PDB entry 5MRE | electron microscopy, 3.75 A resolution | chains A and J of the 78 polymer chains in the assembly

== Chain A ==
Molecule: 21S ribosomal RNA
Source organism: Saccharomyces cerevisiae
Sequence (3296 nucleotides; numbered 1 to 3296; the number before each row is that of its first residue):
     1 GUAAAAAGUA GAAUAAUAGA UUUGAAAUAU UUAUUAUAUA GAUUUAAAGA GAUAAUCAUG
    61 GAGUAUAAUA AUUAAAUUUA AUAAAUUUAA UAUAACUAUU AAUAGAAUUA GGUUACUAAU
   121 AAAUUAAUAA CAAUUAAUUU UAAAACCUAA AGGUAAACCU UUAUAUUAAU AAUGUUAUUU
   181 UUUAUUAUUU UUAUAAUAAG AAUAAUUAUU AAUAAUAAUA AACUAAGUGA ACUGAAACAU
   241 CUAAGUAACU UAAGGAUAAG AAAUCAACAG AGAUAUUAUG AGUAUUGGUG AGAGAAAAUA
   301 AUAAAGGUCU AAUAAGUAUU AUGUGAAAAA AAUGUAAGAA AAUAGGAUAA CAAAUUCUAA
   361 GACUAAAUAC UAUUAAUAAG UAUAGUAAGU ACCGUAAGGG AAAGUAUGAA AAUGAUUAUU
   421 UUAUAAGCAA UCAUGAAUAU AUUAUAUUAU AUUAAUGAUG UACCUUUUGU AUAAUGGGUC
   481 AGCAAGUAAU UAAUAUUAGU AAAACAAUAA GUUAUAAAUA AAUAGAAUAA UAUAUAUAUA
   541 UAAAAAAAUA UAUUAAAAUA UUUAAUUAAU AUUAAUUGAC CCGAAAGCAA ACGAUCUAAC
   601 UAUGAUAAGA UGGAUAAACG AUCGAACAGG UUGAUGUUGC AAUAUCAUCU GAUUAAUUGU
   661 GGUUAGUAGU GAAAGACAAA UCUGGUUUGC AGAUAGCUGG UUUUCUAUGA AAUAUAUGUA
   721 AGUAUAGCCU UUAUAAAUAA UAAUUAUUAU AUAAUAUUAU AUUAAUAUUA UAUAAAGAAU
   781 GGUACAGCAA UUAAUAUAUA UUAGGGAACU AUUAAAGUUU UAUUAAUAAU AUUAAAUCUC
   841 GAAAUAUUUA AUUAUAUAUA AUAAAGAGUC AGAUUAUGUG CGAUAAGGUA AAUAAUCUAA
   901 AGGGAAACAG CCCAGAUUAA GAUAUAAAGU UCCUAAUAAA UAAUAAGUGA AAUAAAUAUU
   961 AAAAUAUUAU AAUAUAAUCA GUUAAUGGGU UUGACAAUAA CCAUUUUUUA AUGAACAUGU
  1021 AACAAUGCAC UGAUUUAUAA UAAAUAAAAA AAAAUAAUAU UUAAAAUCAA AUAUAUAUAU
  1081 AUUUGUUAAU AGAUAAUAUA CGGAUCUUAA UAAUAAGAAU UAUUUAAUUC CUAAUAUGGA
  1141 AUAUUAUAUU UUUAUAAUAA AAAUAUAAAU ACUGAAUAUC UAAAUAUUAU UAUUACUUUU
  1201 UUUUUAAUAA UAAUAAUAUG GUAAUAGAAC AUUUAAUGAU AAUAUAUAUU AGUUAUUAAU
  1261 UAAUAUAUGU AUUAAUUAAA UAGAGAAUGC UGACAUGAGU AACGAAAAAA AGGUAUAAAC
  1321 CUUUUCACCU AAAACAUAAG GUUUAACUAU AAAAGUACGG CCCCUAAUUA AAUUAAUAAA
  1381 AAUAUAAAUA UAUUUAAGAU GGGAUAAUCU AUAUUAAUAA AAAUUUAUCU UAAAAUAUAU
  1441 AUAUUAUUAA UAAUUAUAUU AAUUAAUUAA UAAUAUAUAU AAUUAUAUUA UAUAUUAUAU
  1501 AUUUUUUAUA UAAUAUAAAC UAAUAAAGAU CAGGAAAUAA UUAAUGUAUA CCGUAAUGUA
  1561 GACCGACUCA GGUAUGUAAG UAGAGAAUAU GAAGGUGAAU UAGAUAAUUA AAGGGAAGGA
  1621 ACUCGGCAAA GAUAGCUCAU AAGUUAGUCA AUAAAGAGUA AUAAGAACAA AGUUGUACAA
  1681 CUGUUUACUA AAAACACCGC ACUUUGCAGA AACGAUAAGU UUAAGUAUAA GGUGUGAACU
  1741 CUGCUCCAUG CUUAAUAUAU AAAUAAAAUU AUUUAACGAU AAUUUAAUUA AAUUUAGGUA
  1801 AAUAGCAGCC UUAUUAUGAG GGUUAUAAUG UAGCGAAAUU CCUUGGCCUA UAAUUGAGGU
  1861 CCCGCAUGAA UGACGUAAUG AUACAACAAC UGUCUCCCCU UUAAGCUAAG UGAAAUUGAA
  1921 AUCGUAGUGA AGAUGCUAUG UACCUUCAGC AAGACGGAAA GACCCUAUGC AGCUUUACUG
  1981 UAAUUAGAUA GAUCGAAUUA UUGUUUAUUA UAUUCAGCAU AUUAAGUAAU CCUAUUAUUA
  2041 GGUAAUCGUU UAGAUAUUAA UGAGAUACUU AUUAUAAUAU AAUGAUAAUU CUAAUCUUAU
  2101 AAAUAAUUAU UAUUAUUAUU AUUAAUAAUA AUAAUAUGCU UUCAAGCAUA GUGAUAAAAC
  2161 AUAUUUAUAU GAUAAUCACU UUACUUAAUA GAUAUAAUUC UUAAGUAAUA UAUAAUAUAU
  2221 AUUUUAUAUA UAUUAUAUAU AAUAUAAGAG ACAAUCUCUA AUUGGUAGUU UUGAUGGGGC
  2281 GUCAUUAUCA GCAAAAGUAU CUGAAUAAGU CCAUAAAUAA AUAUAUAAAA UUAUUGAAUA
  2341 AAAAAAAAAU AAUAUAUAUU AUAUAUAUUA AUUAUAAAUU GAAAUAUGUU UAUAUAAAUU
  2401 UAUAUUUAUU GAAUAUAUUU UAGUAAUAGA UAAAAAUAUG UACAGUAAAA UUGUAAGGAA
  2461 AACAAUAAUA ACUUUCUCCU CUCUCGGUGG GGGUUCACAC CUAUUUUUAA UAGGUGUGAA
  2521 CCCCUCUUCG GGGUUCCGGU UCCCUUUCGG GUCCCGGAAC UUAAAUAAAA AUGGAAAGAA
  2581 UUAAAUUAAU AUAAUGGUAU AACUGUGCGA UAAUUGUAAC ACAAACGAGU GAAACAAGUA
  2641 CGUAAGUAUG GCAUAAUGAA CAAAUAACAC UGAUUGUAAA GGUUAUUGAU AACGAAUAAA
  2701 AGUUACGCUA GGGAUAACAG GGUAAUAUAG CGAAAGAGUA GAUAUUGUAA GCUAUGUUUG
  2761 CCACCUCGAU GUCGACUCAA CAUUUCCUCU UGGUUGUAAA AGCUAAGAAG GGUUUGACUG
  2821 UUCGUCAAUU AAAAUGUUAC GUGAGUUGGG UUAAAUACGA UGUGAAUCAG UAUGGUUCCU
  2881 AUCUGCUGAA GGAAAUAUUA UCAAAUUAAA UCUCAUUAUU AGUACGCAAG GACCAUAAUG
  2941 AAUCAACCCA UGGUGUAUCU AUUGAUAAUA AUAUAAUAUA UUUAAUAAAA AUAAUACUUU
  3001 AUUAAUAUAU UAUCUAUAUU AGUUUAUAUU UUAAUUAUAU AUUAUCAUAG UAGAUAAGCU
  3061 AAGUUGAUAA UAAAUAAAUA UUGAAUACAU AUUAAAUAUG AAGUUGUUUU AAUAAGAUAA
  3121 UUAAUCUGAU AAUUUUAUAC UAAAAUUAAU AAUUAUAGGU UUUAUAUAUU AUUUAUAAAU
  3181 AAAUAUAUUA UAAUAAUAAU AAUUAUUAUU AUUAAUAAAA AAUAUUAAUU AUAAUAUUAA
  3241 UAAAAUACUA AUUUAUCAGU UAUCUAUAUA AUAUCUAAUC UAUUAUUCUA UAUACU
Not modelled in the structure: 1-7, 80-83, 107-109, 129-131, 179-199, 554-559, 757-765, 811-815, 822, 967-1055, 1133-1136, 1153-1159, 1196-1204, 1375-1379, 1419-1422, 1441-1480, 1503-1505, 1538-1539, 2013-2077, 2101-2182, 2189-2197, 2222-2226, 2241-2242, 2277-2280, 2339-2344, 2393-2407, 2479-2572, 2715-2718, 2767-2771, 2985-3001, 3036-3039, 3179-3228, 3294-3296
Metal / ion sites: Mg2+ site 1 near A150 (its only coordinating residue here); Mg2+ site 2: A237, C238; Mg2+ site 3 near G245 (its only coordinating residue here); Mg2+ site 4 near A258 (its only coordinating residue here); Mg2+ site 5 near G280 (its only coordinating residue here); Mg2+ site 6 near U322 (its only coordinating residue here); Mg2+ site 7 near A359 (its only coordinating residue here); Mg2+ site 8 near G394 (its only coordinating residue here); Mg2+ site 9: A423, U424; Mg2+ site 10 near G427 (its only coordinating residue here); Mg2+ site 11: C464 (shared with 1 residue of chain N); Mg2+ site 12 near U466 (its only coordinating residue here); 127 more Mg2+ sites not listed

== Chain J ==
Name: uL15m
Source organism: Saccharomyces cerevisiae
UniProt: P36520 (RM10_YEAST); residue numbers follow UniProt; this construct covers 58-277
Sequence (220 residues; row label = number of the first residue in the row):
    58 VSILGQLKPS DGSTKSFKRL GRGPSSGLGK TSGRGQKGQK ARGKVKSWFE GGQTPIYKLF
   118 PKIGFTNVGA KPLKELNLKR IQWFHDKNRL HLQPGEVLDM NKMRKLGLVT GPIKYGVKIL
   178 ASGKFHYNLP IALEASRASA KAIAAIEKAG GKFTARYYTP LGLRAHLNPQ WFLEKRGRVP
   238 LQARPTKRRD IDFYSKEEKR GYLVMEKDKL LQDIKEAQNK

== How chain A and chain J interact ==
Pairs across the interface (235):
  A236(A) / Gln-96(J)  hydrogen bond to the base
  A236(A) / Phe-106(J)  base contact
  A236(A) / Gly-108(J)  base contact
  C268(A) / Thr-216(J)  phosphate contact
  C268(A) / Ala-240(J)  sugar contact
  C268(A) / Arg-241(J)  phosphate contact
  C268(A) / Thr-243(J)  phosphate contact
  A269(A) / Leu-218(J)  base contact
  A269(A) / Pro-237(J)  sugar contact
  A269(A) / Leu-238(J)  hydrogen bond to the sugar
  A269(A) / Ala-240(J)  phosphate contact
  A269(A) / Arg-241(J)  salt bridge to the phosphate
  G270(A) / Leu-218(J)  sugar contact
  G270(A) / Arg-235(J)  salt bridge to the phosphate
  G270(A) / Pro-237(J)  phosphate contact
  G270(A) / Leu-238(J)  hydrogen bond to the phosphate
  A271(A) / Arg-233(J)  hydrogen bond to the phosphate
  G272(A) / Arg-233(J)  salt bridge to the phosphate
  A284(A) / Thr-123(J)  phosphate contact
  A284(A) / Val-125(J)  phosphate contact
  U285(A) / Thr-123(J)  hydrogen bond to the phosphate
  U289(A) / Lys-119(J)  hydrogen bond to the base
  G290(A) / Lys-115(J)  salt bridge to the phosphate
  A291(A) / Tyr-114(J)  phosphate contact
  G292(A) / Lys-103(J)  salt bridge to the phosphate
  U299(A) / Arg-221(J)  sugar contact
  U299(A) / Trp-228(J)  phosphate contact
  U299(A) / Arg-233(J)  salt bridge to the phosphate
  A300(A) / Trp-228(J)  hydrogen bond to the phosphate
  U465(A) / Lys-87(J)  salt bridge to the phosphate
  U466(A) / Lys-87(J)  salt bridge to the phosphate
  U466(A) / Gln-93(J)  hydrogen bond to the phosphate
  U466(A) / Lys-94(J)  hydrogen bond to the phosphate
  U467(A) / Gln-93(J)  phosphate contact
  U467(A) / Lys-94(J)  salt bridge to the phosphate
  G486(A) / Leu-77(J)  sugar contact
  G486(A) / Gly-78(J)  base contact
  G486(A) / Arg-79(J)  salt bridge to the phosphate
  G486(A) / Thr-88(J)  base contact
  G486(A) / Ser-89(J)  hydrogen bond to the base
  G486(A) / Arg-91(J)  hydrogen bond to the base
  U487(A) / Phe-74(J)  phosphate contact
  U496(A) / Gly-69(J)  hydrogen bond to the sugar
  U496(A) / Ser-70(J)  base contact
  U497(A) / Ser-67(J)  hydrogen bond to the sugar
  U497(A) / Asp-68(J)  sugar contact
  U497(A) / Gly-69(J)  sugar contact
  U497(A) / Ser-70(J)  sugar contact
  A498(A) / Ser-67(J)  hydrogen bond to the sugar
  A502(A) / Arg-137(J)  hydrogen bond to the sugar
  A502(A) / Trp-140(J)  sugar contact
  A503(A) / Arg-137(J)  salt bridge to the phosphate
  A503(A) / Arg-146(J)  salt bridge to the phosphate
  A503(A) / Thr-167(J)  hydrogen bond to the base
  A503(A) / Gly-168(J)  base contact
  A509(A) / Asn-225(J)  hydrogen bond to the phosphate
  A510(A) / Arg-161(J)  salt bridge to the phosphate
  A510(A) / Arg-221(J)  salt bridge to the phosphate
  A510(A) / Asn-225(J)  phosphate contact
  G511(A) / Pro-169(J)  phosphate contact
  U512(A) / Gly-168(J)  base contact
  U512(A) / Pro-169(J)  phosphate contact
  U512(A) / Lys-171(J)  salt bridge to the phosphate
  A514(A) / Lys-131(J)  base contact
  A514(A) / Thr-167(J)  hydrogen bond to the base
  U515(A) / Lys-131(J)  base contact
  A516(A) / Glu-132(J)  hydrogen bond to the sugar
  A516(A) / Asn-134(J)  hydrogen bond to the base
  A516(A) / Leu-177(J)  base contact
  A520(A) / Gly-121(J)  sugar contact
  A520(A) / Phe-122(J)  hydrogen bond to the sugar
  A521(A) / Phe-122(J)  sugar contact
  A521(A) / Asn-124(J)  phosphate contact
  A522(A) / Asn-124(J)  hydrogen bond to the phosphate
  A522(A) / Ala-127(J)  phosphate contact
  A522(A) / Arg-246(J)  hydrogen bond to the phosphate
  U523(A) / Arg-194(J)  sugar contact
  U523(A) / Arg-246(J)  salt bridge to the phosphate
  U523(A) / Asp-249(J)  hydrogen bond to the base
  U523(A) / Phe-250(J)  sugar contact
  U523(A) / Lys-253(J)  base contact
  U523(A) / Lys-256(J)  hydrogen bond to the phosphate
  A524(A) / Lys-175(J)  salt bridge to the phosphate
  A524(A) / Arg-194(J)  salt bridge to the phosphate
  A524(A) / Phe-250(J)  phosphate contact
  A524(A) / Lys-256(J)  salt bridge to the phosphate
  G525(A) / Glu-132(J)  hydrogen bond to the base
  G525(A) / Lys-175(J)  salt bridge to the phosphate
  G525(A) / Leu-177(J)  base contact
  G525(A) / Ser-196(J)  hydrogen bond to the phosphate
  G525(A) / Ala-197(J)  hydrogen bond to the phosphate
  A526(A) / Leu-177(J)  phosphate contact
  A526(A) / Ala-178(J)  hydrogen bond to the phosphate
  A526(A) / Ser-179(J)  base contact
  A526(A) / Ser-196(J)  hydrogen bond to the phosphate
  A526(A) / Lys-198(J)  phosphate contact
  A527(A) / Ser-179(J)  phosphate contact
  A527(A) / Lys-181(J)  salt bridge to the phosphate
  A527(A) / Phe-182(J)  stacking on the base
  A527(A) / His-183(J)  base contact
  U528(A) / Lys-181(J)  salt bridge to the phosphate
  U528(A) / Phe-182(J)  phosphate contact
  U528(A) / Lys-198(J)  salt bridge to the phosphate
  A529(A) / Phe-182(J)  phosphate contact
  U535(A) / Lys-198(J)  hydrogen bond to the phosphate
  A536(A) / Lys-198(J)  salt bridge to the phosphate
  U562(A) / Lys-136(J)  base contact
  U562(A) / Arg-137(J)  hydrogen bond to the base
  U562(A) / Trp-140(J)  hydrogen bond to the phosphate
  U562(A) / Lys-144(J)  salt bridge to the phosphate
  A569(A) / Ser-70(J)  base contact
  U570(A) / Ser-70(J)  base contact
  U570(A) / Thr-71(J)  sugar contact
  U570(A) / Lys-72(J)  hydrogen bond to the sugar
  A571(A) / Lys-72(J)  sugar contact
  A571(A) / Phe-74(J)  phosphate contact
  U572(A) / Phe-74(J)  phosphate contact
  U572(A) / Lys-75(J)  hydrogen bond to the phosphate
  U573(A) / Lys-75(J)  phosphate contact
  A574(A) / Ser-104(J)  phosphate contact
  A575(A) / Val-102(J)  phosphate contact
  A575(A) / Lys-103(J)  hydrogen bond to the phosphate
  A575(A) / Ser-104(J)  hydrogen bond to the phosphate
  A575(A) / Trp-105(J)  sugar contact
  U576(A) / Lys-103(J)  salt bridge to the phosphate
  C580(A) / Arg-91(J)  salt bridge to the phosphate
  C580(A) / Ala-98(J)  hydrogen bond to the base
  C581(A) / Arg-99(J)  base contact
  G696(A) / Gln-96(J)  base contact
  G696(A) / Arg-99(J)  phosphate contact
  C697(A) / Lys-94(J)  phosphate contact
  C697(A) / Gly-95(J)  phosphate contact
  C697(A) / Gln-96(J)  phosphate contact
  C697(A) / Arg-99(J)  base contact
  U698(A) / Lys-94(J)  salt bridge to the phosphate
  U698(A) / Arg-99(J)  salt bridge to the phosphate
  G699(A) / Lys-94(J)  salt bridge to the phosphate
  G699(A) / Arg-99(J)  hydrogen bond to the base
  U701(A) / Gly-78(J)  hydrogen bond to the sugar
  U701(A) / Lys-87(J)  hydrogen bond to the base
  U701(A) / Thr-88(J)  base contact
  U701(A) / Ser-89(J)  hydrogen bond to the base
  U702(A) / Gly-78(J)  phosphate contact
  U702(A) / Arg-79(J)  hydrogen bond to the base
  U702(A) / Gly-80(J)  hydrogen bond to the phosphate
  U702(A) / Gly-86(J)  phosphate contact
  U702(A) / Lys-87(J)  phosphate contact
  U703(A) / Arg-79(J)  base contact
  U703(A) / Gly-80(J)  phosphate contact
  U704(A) / Gly-80(J)  phosphate contact
  U704(A) / Pro-81(J)  phosphate contact
  U704(A) / Ser-82(J)  hydrogen bond to the phosphate
  U704(A) / Ser-83(J)  base contact
  C705(A) / Ser-82(J)  hydrogen bond to the phosphate
  A716(A) / Gln-110(J)  hydrogen bond to the sugar
  U717(A) / Gly-108(J)  sugar contact
  U717(A) / Gly-109(J)  sugar contact
  U717(A) / Gln-110(J)  sugar contact
  G722(A) / Gln-96(J)  hydrogen bond to the sugar
  G722(A) / Gly-108(J)  hydrogen bond to the base
  U723(A) / Gly-95(J)  phosphate contact
  U723(A) / Gln-96(J)  hydrogen bond to the phosphate
  U723(A) / Lys-97(J)  hydrogen bond to the phosphate
  U723(A) / Val-102(J)  phosphate contact
  U723(A) / Phe-106(J)  hydrogen bond to the sugar
  U723(A) / Gly-108(J)  base contact
  A724(A) / Lys-97(J)  salt bridge to the phosphate
  A724(A) / Phe-106(J)  sugar contact
  A724(A) / Glu-107(J)  sugar contact
  G868(A) / Gly-90(J)  phosphate contact
  G868(A) / Arg-91(J)  sugar contact
  G868(A) / Gly-92(J)  phosphate contact
  U869(A) / Gly-92(J)  phosphate contact
  U869(A) / Gln-93(J)  hydrogen bond to the phosphate
  A1223(A) / Thr-88(J)  phosphate contact
  A1223(A) / Gly-92(J)  phosphate contact
  A1224(A) / Thr-88(J)  hydrogen bond to the phosphate
  A1224(A) / Gly-90(J)  hydrogen bond to the phosphate
  A1224(A) / Arg-91(J)  hydrogen bond to the phosphate
  A1224(A) / Gly-92(J)  hydrogen bond to the phosphate
  U1225(A) / Lys-75(J)  salt bridge to the phosphate
  U1225(A) / Leu-85(J)  phosphate contact
  A1226(A) / Lys-75(J)  salt bridge to the phosphate
  G1227(A) / Lys-72(J)  salt bridge to the phosphate
  A1236(A) / Leu-61(J)  sugar contact
  U1237(A) / Ser-59(J)  hydrogen bond to the sugar
  U1237(A) / Gly-62(J)  base contact
  A1275(A) / Gly-62(J)  base contact
  U1276(A) / Gly-62(J)  base contact
  U1276(A) / Leu-64(J)  hydrogen bond to the sugar
  U1276(A) / Lys-65(J)  sugar contact
  U1277(A) / Leu-64(J)  sugar contact
  U1277(A) / Lys-65(J)  phosphate contact
  U1277(A) / Pro-66(J)  sugar contact
  A1278(A) / Thr-71(J)  phosphate contact
  A1282(A) / Phe-74(J)  base contact
  A1282(A) / Arg-76(J)  hydrogen bond to the base
  G1283(A) / Arg-76(J)  salt bridge to the phosphate
  G1283(A) / Arg-79(J)  salt bridge to the phosphate
  A2625(A) / Gln-110(J)  hydrogen bond to the base
  C2626(A) / Gln-110(J)  hydrogen bond to the base
  C2626(A) / Ile-113(J)  sugar contact
  G2627(A) / Leu-116(J)  sugar contact
  G2627(A) / Phe-117(J)  sugar contact
  A2659(A) / Thr-111(J)  base contact
  A2659(A) / Leu-116(J)  hydrogen bond to the sugar
  A2660(A) / Lys-115(J)  hydrogen bond to the sugar
  A2660(A) / Leu-116(J)  sugar contact
  A2660(A) / Phe-117(J)  sugar contact
  A2660(A) / Pro-118(J)  phosphate contact
  C2661(A) / Lys-115(J)  sugar contact
  C2661(A) / Pro-118(J)  phosphate contact
  C2661(A) / Lys-119(J)  hydrogen bond to the phosphate
  A2662(A) / Lys-119(J)  salt bridge to the phosphate
  U2671(A) / Phe-122(J)  sugar contact
  U2671(A) / Asn-124(J)  hydrogen bond to the sugar
  U2671(A) / Arg-246(J)  salt bridge to the phosphate
  G2672(A) / Lys-244(J)  salt bridge to the phosphate
  G2672(A) / Arg-246(J)  salt bridge to the phosphate
  A2673(A) / Val-125(J)  base contact
  U2675(A) / Thr-243(J)  sugar contact
  U2675(A) / Lys-244(J)  phosphate contact
  G2676(A) / Lys-244(J)  phosphate contact
  G2676(A) / Arg-245(J)  hydrogen bond to the phosphate
  U2677(A) / Arg-245(J)  salt bridge to the phosphate
  G2681(A) / Phe-122(J)  base contact
  G2682(A) / Gly-121(J)  hydrogen bond to the phosphate
  G2682(A) / Phe-122(J)  sugar contact
  U2683(A) / Ile-120(J)  phosphate contact
  U2683(A) / Gly-121(J)  hydrogen bond to the phosphate
  G2694(A) / Gln-110(J)  hydrogen bond to the base
  G2694(A) / Thr-111(J)  hydrogen bond to the sugar
  G2694(A) / Leu-116(J)  base contact
  A2695(A) / Thr-111(J)  hydrogen bond to the base
  A2695(A) / Leu-116(J)  base contact
Also at the interface, not in a pair above, chain A (111 interface residues in all): G280, A281, U513, U563, U577, A1228, G1238, A2628, C2670, A2714
Also at the interface, not in a pair above, chain J (114 interface residues in all): Val-58, Gln-63, Ser-73, Gly-100, Lys-101, Gly-126, Phe-141, Gly-164, Ala-195, Lys-232

== Overview ==
The interface between chain A and chain J involves 111 residues on one side and 114 on the other, with 72
hydrogen bonds, 41 salt bridges and 1 aromatic stacking contact. Polar contacts include A236(A)/Gln-96(J),
U289(A)/Lys-119(J) and G486(A)/Ser-89(J).
Chain A is 21S ribosomal RNA and chain J is uL15m, both from Saccharomyces cerevisiae; the structure,
Structure of the yeast mitochondrial ribosome - Class B, was determined by electron microscopy (same
publication as 5MRC and 5MRF).
